5FBW - chains A and B; structure by X-ray diffraction, 3.49 A resolution.

[Chain A]
Name: Phosphatidylinositol 4-kinase beta
From: Homo sapiens
Notes: EC 2.7.1.67
Reference sequence: Q9UBF8 (PI4KB_HUMAN); the construct has insertions or renumbered stretches relative to UniProt, so the offset changes along the chain: 128-242 = UniProt 128-242; 306-406 = UniProt 321-421; 523-799 = UniProt 191-467
Chain sequence (572 residues; each row starts with the number of its first residue; note: 178 numbers in that range are skipped by the numbering (no residue carries them; nothing is unmodelled there); a row labelled like 242A-242Z holds insertion residues (242A, then the next letters in order)):
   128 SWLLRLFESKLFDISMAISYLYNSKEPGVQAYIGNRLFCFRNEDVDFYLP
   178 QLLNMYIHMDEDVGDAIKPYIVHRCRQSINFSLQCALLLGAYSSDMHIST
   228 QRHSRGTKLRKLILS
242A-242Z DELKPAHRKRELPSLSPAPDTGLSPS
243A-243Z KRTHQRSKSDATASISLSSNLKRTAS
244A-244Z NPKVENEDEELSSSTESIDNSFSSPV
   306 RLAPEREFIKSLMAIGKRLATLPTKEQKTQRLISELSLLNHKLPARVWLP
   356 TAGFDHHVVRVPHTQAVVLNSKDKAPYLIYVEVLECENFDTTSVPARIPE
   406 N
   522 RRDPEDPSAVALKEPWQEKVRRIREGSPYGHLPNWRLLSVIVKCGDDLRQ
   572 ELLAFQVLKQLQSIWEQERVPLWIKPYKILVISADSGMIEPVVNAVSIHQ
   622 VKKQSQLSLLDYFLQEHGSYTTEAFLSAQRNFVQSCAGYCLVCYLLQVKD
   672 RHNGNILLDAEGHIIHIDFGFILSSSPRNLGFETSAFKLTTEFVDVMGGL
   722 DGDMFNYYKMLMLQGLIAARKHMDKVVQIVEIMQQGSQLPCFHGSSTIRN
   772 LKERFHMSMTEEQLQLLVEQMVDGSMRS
Disordered / not traced: 222-231, 242A-242Z, 243A-243Z, 244A-244Z, 522-530, 696-707
Small-molecule neighbours: 5W8 (N-[2-[[6-chloranyl-3-[4-methoxy-3-[[(2R)-1-oxidanylbutan-2-yl]sulfamoyl]phenyl]-2-methyl-imidazo[1,2-b]pyridazin-8-yl]amino]ethyl]ethanamide): Leu374, Pro381, Leu383, Glu535, Ile562, Lys564, Asp567, Tyr598, Ile610, Glu611, Pro612, Val613, Val614, Asn615, Ala616, Leu678, Ile688, Asp689
UniProt features mapped onto this chain:
  - modified residue: Ser242P (Phosphoserine), Thr242U (Phosphothreonine), Ser242X (Phosphoserine), Ser243G (Phosphoserine), Ser243I (Phosphoserine), Ser243P (Phosphoserine), Ser243Z (Phosphoserine), Ser607 (Phosphoserine), Ser626 (Phosphoserine)

[Chain B]
Name: Ras-related protein Rab-11A
From: Homo sapiens
Reference sequence: P62491 (RB11A_HUMAN); numbering as in UniProt (aligned over 1-216)
Chain sequence (221 residues; row label = number of the first residue in the row; numbers below 1 keep their minus sign (Gly-4 is residue -4)):
    -4 GAMGSMGTRDDEYDYLFKVVLIGDSGVGKSNLLSRFTRNEFNLESKSTIG
    46 VEFATRSIQVDGKTIKAQIWDTAGLERYRAITSAYYRGAVGALLVYDIAK
    96 HLTYENVERWLKELRDHADSNIVIMLVGNKSDLRHLRAVPTDEARAFAEK
   146 NGLSFIETSALDSTNVEAAFQTILTEIYRIVSQKQMSDRRENDMSPSNNV
   196 VPIHVPPTTENKPKVQCCQNI
Disordered / not traced: -4 to 7, 68-74, 180-216
Sequence notes: expression tag (-4 to 0); engineered mutation Leu70 (Gln in P62491)
Small-molecule neighbours: GTP-gamma-S (GSP; 5'-guanosine-diphosphate-monothiophosphate): Asp19, Ser20, Gly21, Val22, Gly23, Lys24, Ser25, Asn26, Phe36, Asn37, Leu38, Ser40, Lys41, Ser42, Thr43, Asp66, Thr67, Asn124, Lys125, Asp127, Leu128, Ser154, Ala155, Leu156
UniProt features mapped onto this chain:
  - motif: Phe36 to Glu47 (Switch 1), Thr67 to Gly86 (Switch 2)
  - binding site (GTP): Ser20, Gly21, Val22, Gly23, Lys24, Ser25, Asn26, Asn37, Leu38, Ser40, Ser42, Thr43, Gly69, Asn124, Lys125, Asp127, Ala155, Leu156
  - binding site (Mg(2+)): Ser25, Thr43, Asp66
  - modified residue: Gly2 (N-acetylglycine), Cys213 (Cysteine methyl ester)
  - lipidation (S-geranylgeranyl cysteine): Cys212, Cys213
  - glycosylation: Arg4 (Microbial infection: N-beta-linked (GlcNAc) arginine)

[How chain A and chain B interact]
Contacting residue pairs (20; chain A residue first):
  Ser128(A) - Phe36(B)  hydrogen bond (backbone-backbone)
  Leu130(A) - Glu39(B)
  Leu131(A) - Phe36(B)  hydrophobic
  Phe134(A) - Leu38(B)  hydrophobic
  Glu153(A) - Leu38(B)
  Glu153(A) - Glu39(B)
  Glu153(A) - Ser40(B)  hydrogen bond
  Gly155(A) - Leu38(B)
  Val156(A) - Leu38(B)  hydrophobic
  Ala158(A) - Leu128(B)
  Ala158(A) - Leu131(B)
  Asn162(A) - Asp127(B)
  Asn162(A) - Leu128(B)
  Asn162(A) - Arg129(B)
  Asn162(A) - His130(B)  hydrogen bond (side chain-backbone)
  Asn162(A) - Leu131(B)  hydrogen bond (side chain-backbone)
  Phe165(A) - His130(B)
  Asp189(A) - Lys95(B)  salt bridge
  Asp192(A) - Lys95(B)  salt bridge
  Ala193(A) - Leu131(B)
Other interface residues (no listed pair), chain A (15 interface residues in all): Tyr159, Pro196
Other interface residues (no listed pair), chain B (12 interface residues in all): Asn37, Leu156

[Overview]
15 residues of chain A face 12 of chain B across their interface; the contacts include 4 hydrogen bonds and 2
salt bridges. Polar contacts include Asp189(A)-Lys95(B), Asp192(A)-Lys95(B) and Glu153(A)-Ser40(B). Chain A
binds compound 5W8. Bound to chain B: GTP-gamma-S.
Here chain A is Phosphatidylinositol 4-kinase beta and chain B is Ras-related protein Rab-11A, both from Homo
sapiens. Entry 5FBW (PI4KB in complex with Rab11 and the MI369 Inhibitor) was determined by X-ray diffraction.
